8RMD - chains A and F of the 9 polymer chains in the assembly; structure by electron microscopy, 2.52 A resolution.

== Chain A ==
Protein: Isoform Mitochondrial of Cysteine desulfurase
From: Homo sapiens
Notes: EC 2.8.1.7
UniProtKB: Q9Y697 (NFS1_HUMAN); numbering as in UniProt (aligned over 56-457)
Chain sequence (404 residues; row label = number of the first residue in the row):
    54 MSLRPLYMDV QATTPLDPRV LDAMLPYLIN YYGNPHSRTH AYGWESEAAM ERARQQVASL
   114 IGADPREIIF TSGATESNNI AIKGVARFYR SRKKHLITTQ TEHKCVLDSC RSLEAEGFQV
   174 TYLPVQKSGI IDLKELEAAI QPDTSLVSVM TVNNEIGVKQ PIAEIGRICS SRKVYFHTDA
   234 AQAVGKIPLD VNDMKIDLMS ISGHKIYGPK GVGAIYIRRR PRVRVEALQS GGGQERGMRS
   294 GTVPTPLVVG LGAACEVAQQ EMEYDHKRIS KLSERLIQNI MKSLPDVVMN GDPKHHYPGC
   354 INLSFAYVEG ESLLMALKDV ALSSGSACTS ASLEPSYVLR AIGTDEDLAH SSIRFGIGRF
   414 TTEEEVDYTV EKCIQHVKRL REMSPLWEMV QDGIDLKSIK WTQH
Unresolved in the structure: 54-55, 456-457
Modified positions: Lys258 ((2S)-2-amino-6-[[3-hydroxy-2-methyl-5-(phosphonooxymethyl)pyridin-4-yl]methylideneamino]hexanoic acid; LLP)
Sequence notes: initiating methionine (54); expression tag (55)
Ion coordination: Fe2+: Cys381 (shared with 2 residues of chain D)
What the authors report for this chain:
  - Fe2+ coordination: Cys381
  - mutagenesis - R271A/R272A/R273A/R275A/R277A: abolished catalytic activity

== Chain F ==
Protein: LYR motif-containing protein 4
From: Homo sapiens
UniProtKB: Q9HD34 (LYRM4_HUMAN); numbering as in UniProt (aligned over 1-91)
Chain sequence (115 residues; numbered -23 to 91; the number before each row is that of its first residue; numbers below 1 keep their minus sign (Met-23 is residue -23)):
   -23 MGSSHHHHHH GSPTTENLYF QGHNMAASSR AQVLALYRAM LRESKRFSAY NYRTYAVRRI
    37 RDAFRENKNV KDPVEIQTLV NKAKRDLGVI RRQVHIGQLY STDKLIIENR DMPRT
Unresolved in the structure: -23 to 4, 86-91
Sequence notes: initiating methionine (-23); expression tag (-22 to 0); variant Ala11 (Ser in Q9HD34)
Ligand contacts: S-dodecanoyl-4'-phosphopantetheine (8Q1; S-[2-({N-[(2R)-2-hydroxy-3,3-dimethyl-4-(phosphonooxy)butanoyl]-beta-alanyl}amino)ethyl] dodecanethioate): Arg6, Val9, Leu10, Met16, Tyr31, Ala32, Arg35, Ile36, Ala39, Phe40, Asn43, Lys44, Val46, Ile52, Leu55, Val56, Ala59, Asp62, Ile66

== Interface between chain A and chain F ==
Contacting residue pairs (9):
  Asp75(A) with Tyr76(F), hydrogen bond
  Leu78(A) with Tyr76(F)
  Pro79(A) with Tyr76(F), hydrophobic
  Ile82(A) with Tyr28(F); Ile72(F), hydrophobic; Tyr76(F), hydrophobic
  Asn83(A) with Tyr76(F), hydrogen bond (side chain-backbone); Thr78(F)
  Tyr84(A) with Thr78(F)
Other interface residues (no listed pair), chain A (8 interface residues in all): Tyr85, Tyr95
Other interface residues (no listed pair), chain F (7 interface residues in all): Asn27, Ser77, Leu81

== Summary ==
8 residues of chain A and 7 residues of chain F are in contact; the contacts include 2 hydrogen bonds. Polar
pairs include Asp75(A)-Tyr76(F) and Asn83(A)-Tyr76(F). Ligands of chain F: S-dodecanoyl-4'-phosphopantetheine.
The paper reports that R271A/R272A/R273A/R275A/R277A of chain A abolish catalytic activity; Fe2+ coordination
by Cys381(A).
Chain A is Isoform Mitochondrial of Cysteine desulfurase and chain F is LYR motif-containing protein 4, both
from Homo sapiens; the structure, Structure of the FDX2-bound core ISC complex (distal conformation), was
determined by electron microscopy together with 8RMC, 8RME, 8RMF and 8RMG from the same study.
